Entry 2XV3 (X-ray diffraction, 2.30 A resolution); this record covers chain A.

Chain A:
Molecule: Azurin
From: Pseudomonas aeruginosa
UniProtKB: P00282 (AZUR_PSEAE); the construct has insertions or renumbered stretches relative to UniProt, so the offset changes along the chain: 1-118 = UniProt 21-138; 120-129 = UniProt 139-148
Chain sequence (129 residues; row label = number of the first residue in the row):
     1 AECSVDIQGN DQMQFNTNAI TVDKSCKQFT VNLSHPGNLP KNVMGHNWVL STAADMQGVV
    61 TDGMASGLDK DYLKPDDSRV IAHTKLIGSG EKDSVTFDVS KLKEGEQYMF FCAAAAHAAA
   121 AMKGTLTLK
Construct notes: engineered mutation Ala113 (Thr133 in P00282), Ala114 (Phe134 in P00282), Ala115 (Pro135 in P00282), Ala116 (Gly136 in P00282), Ala118 (Ser138 in P00282), Ala121 (Leu140 in P00282); insertion (119)
Cystine bridges: Cys3-Cys26
Bound ions: Cu+: His46, Cys112, His117
UniProt features mapped onto this chain:
  - binding site (Cu cation): His46, Cys112, His117, Met122

In short:
His46, Cys112 and His117 form the Cu+ site. From UniProt: 4 Cu cation-binding residues.
Chain A is Azurin (Pseudomonas aeruginosa); the structure, Pseudomonas aeruginosa Azurin with mutated
metal-binding loop sequence (CAAAAHAAAAM), chemically reduced, pH5.3, was determined by X-ray diffraction,
deposited together with 2XV0 and 2XV2.
